PDB entry 4AK3 | X-ray diffraction, 3.50 A resolution | chain A

Chain A:
Molecule: Collagen alpha-1(III) chain
Source organism: Homo sapiens
Notes: fragment: cpropeptide, residues 1222-1466
Reference sequence: P02461 (CO3A1_HUMAN); residues 1-245 here correspond to UniProt positions 1222-1466 (UniProt number = residue number + 1221)
Sequence (256 residues; numbered -10 to 245; the number before each row is that of its first residue; numbers below 1 keep their minus sign (Glu-10 is residue -10)):
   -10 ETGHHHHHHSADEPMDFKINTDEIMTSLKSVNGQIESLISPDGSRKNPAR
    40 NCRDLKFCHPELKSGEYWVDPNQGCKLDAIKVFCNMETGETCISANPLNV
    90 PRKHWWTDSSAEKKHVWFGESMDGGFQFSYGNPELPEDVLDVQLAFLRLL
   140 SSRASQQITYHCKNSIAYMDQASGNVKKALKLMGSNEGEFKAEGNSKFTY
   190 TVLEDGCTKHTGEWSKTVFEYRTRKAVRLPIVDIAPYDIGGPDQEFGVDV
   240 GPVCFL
Disordered / not traced: -10 to 13, 112-113, 175-176, 202
Cystine bridges: Cys41-Cys73, Cys47-Cys64, Cys81-Cys243, Cys151-Cys196
Sequence notes: expression tag (-10 to 0); conflict Gln132 (His1353 in P02461); engineered mutation Gln146 (Asn1367 in P02461)
Ion coordination: Ca2+: Asp59, Asn61, Gln62, Cys64, Asp67
Curated features (UniProtKB/Swiss-Prot):
  - binding site (Ca(2+)): Asp59, Asn61, Gln62, Cys64, Asp67

In short:
Asp59, Asn61, Gln62, Cys64 and Asp67 coordinate Ca2+. UniProt lists 5 Ca2+-binding residues.
Chain A is Collagen alpha-1(III) chain (Homo sapiens); the structure, Crystal structure of Human fibrillar
procollagen type III C- propeptide trimer, was determined by X-ray diffraction, deposited together with 4AE2
and 4AEJ.
